PDB entry 3FTF | X-ray diffraction, 2.80 A resolution | chains A and C of the 3 polymer chains in the assembly

[Chain A]
Protein: Dimethyladenosine transferase
Source organism: Aquifex aeolicus
Notes: EC 2.1.1.-
Reference sequence: O67680 (KSGA_AQUAE); numbering as in UniProt (aligned over 1-248)
Amino-acid sequence (249 residues; each row starts with the number of its first residue; numbering starts at 0):
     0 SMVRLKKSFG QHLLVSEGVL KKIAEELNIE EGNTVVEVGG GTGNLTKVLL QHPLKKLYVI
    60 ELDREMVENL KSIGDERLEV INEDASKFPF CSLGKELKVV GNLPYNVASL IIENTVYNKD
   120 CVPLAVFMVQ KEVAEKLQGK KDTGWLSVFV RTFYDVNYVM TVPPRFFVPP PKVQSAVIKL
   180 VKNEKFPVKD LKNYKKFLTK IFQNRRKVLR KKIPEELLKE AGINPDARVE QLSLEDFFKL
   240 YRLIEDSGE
Not modelled in the structure: 0, 247-248
Sequence notes: expression tag (0)
Disulfides: Cys-90/Cys-120
Residues lining bound ligands: S-adenosylhomocysteine (SAH): Phe-8, Gly-9, Gln-10, His-11, Leu-12, Leu-13, Val-37, Gly-38, Gly-39, Gly-40, Thr-41, Gly-42, Asn-43, Ile-59, Glu-60, Leu-61, Asp-62, Met-65, Glu-82, Asp-83, Ala-84, Asn-101, Pro-103, Val-106
Swiss-Prot annotation at these positions:
  - binding site (S-adenosyl-L-methionine): His-11, Leu-13, Gly-38, Glu-60, Asp-83, Asn-101
  - site (Interaction with RNA): Asn-105, Thr-198, Gln-202, Arg-204
From the paper describing this entry:
  - contacts within the chain: His-11/Pro-168 (hydrogen bond), His-11/Tyr-104
  - binding site for the 22-nt RNA strand (chain C): Asn-105, Lys-140, Gln-173, Lys-194, Lys-195, Thr-198, Lys-199
  - binding site for the 22-nt RNA strand: Lys-171, Val-172, Gln-202, Asn-203, Arg-204
  - binding site for S-adenosylhomocysteine: Phe-8 to Leu-13, Glu-60, Asp-83, Asn-101
  - catalytic residues: Gln-10, His-11, Asn-101, Pro-103, Tyr-104, Phe-166 (proposed by the authors, not directly observed)
  - conformationally variable residues (loop rearrangement, order/disorder transition): Met-1 to Lys-6, Phe-166, Pro-168

[Chain C]
Molecule: 22-nt RNA strand
Sequence (22 nucleotides; each row starts with the number of its first residue):
  1507 AACCGUAGGG GAACCUGCGG UU

[Chain A / chain C interface]
Residue-residue contacts (19; chain A residue first):
  Asn-105(A) with A1519(C), hydrogen bond to the sugar
  Leu-109(A) with C1520(C), sugar contact
  Lys-130(A) with C1510(C), phosphate contact; G1511(C), salt bridge to the phosphate
  Glu-134(A) with G1511(C), phosphate contact
  Lys-140(A) with G1511(C), phosphate contact; U1512(C), salt bridge to the phosphate
  Trp-144(A) with C1520(C), sugar contact
  Gln-173(A) with C1510(C), phosphate contact
  Lys-194(A) with C1521(C), hydrogen bond to the phosphate; U1522(C), salt bridge to the phosphate
  Lys-195(A) with U1522(C), salt bridge to the phosphate
  Thr-198(A) with C1521(C), hydrogen bond to the sugar; U1522(C), sugar contact
  Lys-199(A) with U1522(C), phosphate contact; G1523(C), salt bridge to the phosphate
  Gln-202(A) with C1521(C), base contact; U1522(C), base contact
  Arg-205(A) with G1514(C), salt bridge to the phosphate
Other interface residues (no listed pair), chain C (10 interface residues in all): C1509

[In short]
Chain A and chain C form an interface of 13 and 10 residues respectively; the contacts include 3 hydrogen
bonds and 6 salt bridges. Polar contacts include Asn-105(A)/A1519(C), Thr-198(A)/C1521(C) and
Lys-194(A)/C1521(C). The paper reports catalytic residues Gln-10(A), His-11(A) and Asn-101(A) among others; a
binding site for the 22-nt RNA strand (chain C) at Asn-105(A), Lys-140(A) and Gln-173(A) among others.
Here chain A is Dimethyladenosine transferase (Aquifex aeolicus) and chain C is a 22-nt RNA strand. Entry 3FTF
(Crystal structure of A. aeolicus KsgA in complex with RNA and SAH) was determined by X-ray diffraction
together with 3FTC, 3FTD and 3FTE from the same study.
